PDB entry 8CO1 | electron microscopy, 2.56 A resolution | chains N2 and M2 of the 45 polymer chains in the assembly

[Chain N2 (and M2)]
Protein: IPT/TIG domain-containing protein
Organism: Deinococcus radiodurans R1
Notes: chain M2 of this document is another copy of the same molecule, construct and numbering; everything in this record applies to it too
UniProt: Q9RUM0 (Q9RUM0_DEIRA); residues 1-155 here = UniProt positions 1-155
Amino-acid sequence (155 residues; each row starts with the number of its first residue):
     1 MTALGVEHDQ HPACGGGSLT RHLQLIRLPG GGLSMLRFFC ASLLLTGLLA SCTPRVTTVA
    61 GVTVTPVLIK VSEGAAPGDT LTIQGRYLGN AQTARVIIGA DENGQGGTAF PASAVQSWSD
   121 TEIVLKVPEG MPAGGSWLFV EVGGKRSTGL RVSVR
Not modelled in the structure: 1-60

[How chain N2 and chain M2 interact]
Pairs across the interface (21; chain N2 residue first):
  A100(N2) - T63(M2)  hydrogen bond (backbone-side chain)
  D101(N2) - T63(M2)
  P132(N2) - G61(M2)
  A133(N2) - V62(M2)
  A133(N2) - N90(M2)
  A133(N2) - T93(M2)
  G134(N2) - G89(M2)
  G134(N2) - V142(M2)
  G135(N2) - V62(M2)
  G135(N2) - T63(M2)  hydrogen bond (backbone-backbone)
  G135(N2) - V64(M2)  hydrogen bond (backbone-backbone)
  G135(N2) - Y87(M2)
  S136(N2) - G61(M2)
  S136(N2) - V64(M2)
  R151(N2) - V64(M2)
  R151(N2) - Y87(M2)
  S153(N2) - Y87(M2)
  S153(N2) - D120(M2)  hydrogen bond
  R155(N2) - N90(M2)  hydrogen bond (backbone-side chain)
  R155(N2) - S119(M2)  hydrogen bond
  R155(N2) - D120(M2)  salt bridge
Other interface residues (no listed pair), chain N2 (14 interface residues in all): G99, E102, W137, V154
Other interface residues (no listed pair), chain M2 (13 interface residues in all): R86, W118

[Overview]
14 residues of chain N2 and 13 residues of chain M2 are in contact, with 6 hydrogen bonds and 1 salt bridge.
Among the polar pairs are R155(N2)-D120(M2), A100(N2)-T63(M2) and S153(N2)-D120(M2).
Chain N2 and chain M2 are both IPT/TIG domain-containing protein (Deinococcus radiodurans R1); the structure,
Type II Secretion System, was determined by electron microscopy.
